2CJC - chain A; structure by X-ray diffraction, 1.85 A resolution.

== Chain A ==
Name: VNG1446H
Organism: Halobacterium salinarium
UniProtKB: Q9HPW4 (Q9HPW4_HALSA); residues 1-68 here correspond to UniProt positions 10-77 (UniProt number = residue number + 9)
Amino-acid sequence (68 residues; numbered 1 to 68; the number before each row is that of its first residue):
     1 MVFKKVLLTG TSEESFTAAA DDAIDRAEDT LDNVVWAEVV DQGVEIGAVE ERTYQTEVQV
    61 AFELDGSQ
Disordered / not traced: 1, 66-68
Ion coordination: Mg2+ site 1 near Glu-14 (its only coordinating residue here); Mg2+ site 2 near Asp-41 (its only coordinating residue here)
Residues lining bound ligands: FAD (flavin-adenine dinucleotide): Phe-3, Val-35, Trp-36, Ala-37, Glu-38, Gly-43, Val-44, Glu-45, Gly-47, Ala-48, Gln-55

== Summary ==
Chain A binds flavin-adenine dinucleotide.
Chain A is VNG1446H (Halobacterium salinarium); the structure, Complexes of Dodecin with Flavin and
Flavin-like Ligands, was determined by X-ray diffraction together with 2CIE and 2CIF from the same study.
